PDB entry 5T1Z | X-ray diffraction, 2.10 A resolution | chains B and D of the 4 polymer chains in the assembly

== Chain B ==
Name: Estrogen receptor
From: Homo sapiens
UniProtKB: P03372 (ESR1_HUMAN); residue numbers follow UniProt; this construct covers 305-554
Amino-acid sequence (250 residues; numbered 305 to 554; the number before each row is that of its first residue):
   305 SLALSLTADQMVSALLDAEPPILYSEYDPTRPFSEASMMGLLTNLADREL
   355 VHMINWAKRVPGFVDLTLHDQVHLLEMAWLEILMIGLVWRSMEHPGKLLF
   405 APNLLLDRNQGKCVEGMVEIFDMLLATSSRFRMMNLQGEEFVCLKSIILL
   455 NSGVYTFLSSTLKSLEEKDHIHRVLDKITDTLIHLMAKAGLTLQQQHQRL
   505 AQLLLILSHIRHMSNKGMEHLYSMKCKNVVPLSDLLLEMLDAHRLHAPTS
Unresolved in the structure: 332-333, 462-465, 549-554
Construct notes: conflict Met381 (Cys in P03372); engineered mutation Ser537 (Tyr in P03372)
Ligand contacts: Ethoxytriphenylethylene (Q97; 4,4'-[(1Z)-1-(4-ethoxyphenyl)but-1-ene-1,2-diyl]diphenol): Met343, Leu346, Thr347, Leu349, Ala350, Glu353, Trp383, Leu384, Leu387, Met388, Leu391, Arg394, Phe404, Met421, Ile424, Phe425, Leu428, Gly521, His524, Leu525, Leu536, Leu540
Reported in the primary citation:
  - binding site for Ethoxytriphenylethylene: Glu353, Arg394, Leu525, Leu536, Leu540
  - conformationally variable residues (helix shift, side-chain flip): His524, Leu525, Cys530, Leu540
  - contacts within the chain: Lys520-Glu523 (salt bridge), Gly521-His524 (backbone contact), Lys520-His524 (backbone contact)

== Chain D ==
Name: Nuclear receptor coactivator 2
UniProtKB: Q15596 (NCOA2_HUMAN); residues 2000-2012 here correspond to UniProt positions 686-698 (UniProt number = residue number - 1314)
Amino-acid sequence (13 residues; row label = number of the first residue in the row):
  2000 KHKILHRLLQDSS

== Interface between chain B and chain D ==
Residue-residue contacts (23):
  Ile358(B) - Leu2004(D)  hydrophobic
  Ile358(B) - Leu2007(D)  hydrophobic
  Ile358(B) - Leu2008(D)  hydrophobic
  Asn359(B) - Ser2011(D)
  Asn359(B) - Ser2012(D)  hydrogen bond (side chain-backbone)
  Lys362(B) - Leu2008(D)
  Lys362(B) - Ser2011(D)
  Arg363(B) - Ser2012(D)
  Leu372(B) - Gln2009(D)
  Gln375(B) - Leu2008(D)
  Val376(B) - Leu2004(D)
  Val376(B) - His2005(D)
  Val376(B) - Leu2008(D)  hydrophobic
  Leu379(B) - Leu2008(D)  hydrophobic
  Glu380(B) - Lys2002(D)  salt bridge
  Glu380(B) - Leu2004(D)
  Asp538(B) - Ile2003(D)
  Leu539(B) - Ile2003(D)
  Leu539(B) - Leu2007(D)  hydrophobic
  Glu542(B) - Lys2002(D)
  Glu542(B) - Ile2003(D)  hydrogen bond (side chain-backbone)
  Glu542(B) - Leu2004(D)
  Met543(B) - Leu2004(D)  hydrophobic
Other interface residues (no listed pair), chain B (14 interface residues in all): Phe367
Other interface residues (no listed pair), chain D (10 interface residues in all): His2001

== Summary ==
Chain B and chain D form an interface of 14 and 10 residues respectively; the contacts include 2 hydrogen
bonds and 1 salt bridge. Polar pairs include Glu380(B)-Lys2002(D), Asn359(B)-Ser2012(D) and
Glu542(B)-Ile2003(D). The paper reports a binding site for Ethoxytriphenylethylene at Glu353(B), Arg394(B) and
Leu525(B) among others; conformational variability at His524(B), Leu525(B) and Cys530(B) among others.
Chain B is Estrogen receptor (Homo sapiens) and chain D is Nuclear receptor coactivator 2; the structure,
Estrogen Receptor Alpha Ligand Binding Domain Y537S Mutant in Complex with Ethoxytriphenylethylene and GRIP
Peptide, was determined by X-ray diffraction together with 5W9C, 6CBZ and 5W9D from the same study.
